Entry 1FZ6 (X-ray diffraction, 2.05 A resolution); this record covers chains A and D of the 6 polymer chains in the assembly.

# Chain A
Name: Methane monooxygenase component A, alpha chain
From: Methylococcus capsulatus
Notes: EC 1.14.13.25
UniProt: P22869 (MEMA_METCA); numbering as in UniProt (aligned over 1-527)
Chain sequence (527 residues; row label = number of the first residue in the row):
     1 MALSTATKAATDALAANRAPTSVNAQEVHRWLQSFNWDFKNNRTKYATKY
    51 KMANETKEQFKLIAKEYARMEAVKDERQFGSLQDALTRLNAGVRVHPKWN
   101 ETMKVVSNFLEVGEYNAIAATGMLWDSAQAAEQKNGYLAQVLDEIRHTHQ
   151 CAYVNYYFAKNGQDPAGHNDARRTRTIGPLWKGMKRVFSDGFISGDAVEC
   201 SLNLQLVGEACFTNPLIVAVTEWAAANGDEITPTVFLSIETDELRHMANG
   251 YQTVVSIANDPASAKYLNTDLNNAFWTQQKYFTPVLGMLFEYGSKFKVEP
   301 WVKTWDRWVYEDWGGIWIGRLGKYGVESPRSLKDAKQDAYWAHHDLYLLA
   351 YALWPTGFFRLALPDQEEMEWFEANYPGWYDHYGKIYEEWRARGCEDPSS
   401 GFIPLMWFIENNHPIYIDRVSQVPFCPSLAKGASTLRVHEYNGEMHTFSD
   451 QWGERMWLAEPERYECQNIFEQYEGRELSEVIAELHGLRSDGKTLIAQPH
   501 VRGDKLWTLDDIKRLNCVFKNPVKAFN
Not modelled in the structure: 1-17
Swiss-Prot annotation at these positions:
  - active site: Cys151
  - binding site (Fe cation): Glu114, Glu144, His147, Glu209, Glu243, His246
Metal / ion sites: Fe ion site 1: Glu114, Glu144, His147; Fe ion site 2: Glu144, Glu209, Glu243, His246; Ca2+ near Asn527 (its only coordinating residue here)

# Chain D
Name: Methane monooxygenase component A, beta chain
From: Methylococcus capsulatus
Notes: EC 1.14.13.25
UniProt: P18798 (MEMB_METCA); numbering as in UniProt (aligned over 1-389)
Chain sequence (389 residues; each row starts with the number of its first residue):
     1 MSMLGERRRGLTDPEMAAVILKALPEAPLDGNNKMGYFVTPRWKRLTEYE
    51 ALTVYAQPNADWIAGGLDWGDWTQKFHGGRPSWGNETTELRTVDWFKHRD
   101 PLRRWHAPYVKDKAEEWRYTDRFLQGYSADGQIRAMNPTWRDEFINRYWG
   151 AFLFNEYGLFNAHSQGAREALSDVTRVSLAFWGFDKIDIAQMIQLERGFL
   201 AKIVPGFDESTAVPKAEWTNGEVYKSARLAVEGLWQEVFDWNESAFSVHA
   251 VYDALFGQFVRREFFQRLAPRFGDNLTPFFINQAQTYFQIAKQGVQDLYY
   301 NCLGDDPEFSDYNRTVMRNWTGKWLEPTIAALRDFMGLFAKLPAGTTDKE
   351 EITASLYRVVDDWIEDYASRIDFKADRDQIVKAVLAGLK
Not modelled in the structure: 1
Differences from the reference sequence: conflict Arg370 (Ala in P18798)

# Interface between chain A and chain D
Residue-residue contacts (10):
  Arg18(A) with Asp362(D), salt bridge; Glu365(D); Asp366(D), salt bridge
  Glu76(A) with Lys111(D), salt bridge
  Arg88(A) with Arg9(D)
  Asn90(A) with Met3(D); Leu4(D)
  Val93(A) with Met3(D), hydrophobic; Leu4(D), hydrophobic
  Arg94(A) with Thr12(D), hydrogen bond (side chain-backbone)
Interface residues without a listed pair, chain A (8 interface residues in all): Leu89, Gln163
Interface residues without a listed pair, chain D (11 interface residues in all): Leu11, Asp13, Pro14

# Overview
Chain A and chain D form an interface of 8 and 11 residues respectively; the contacts include 1 hydrogen bond
and 3 salt bridges. Among the polar pairs are Arg18(A)-Asp362(D), Arg18(A)-Asp366(D) and Glu76(A)-Lys111(D).
Chain A is Methane monooxygenase component A, alpha chain and chain D is Methane monooxygenase component A,
beta chain, both from Methylococcus capsulatus; the structure, Methane monooxygenase hydroxylase, form II
soaked in 1 M methanol, was determined by X-ray diffraction, deposited together with 1FZ7.
